Entry 5BTC (X-ray diffraction, 2.55 A resolution); this record covers chains B and E of the 8 polymer chains in the assembly.

== Chain B ==
Name: DNA gyrase subunit B
Source organism: Mycobacterium tuberculosis (strain ATCC 25618 / H37Rv)
Notes: EC 5.99.1.3; fragment: GyrB 426-675 with N-terminal SNA tag
Reference sequence: P9WG45 (GYRB_MYCTU); residue numbers follow UniProt; this construct covers 426-675
Chain sequence (253 residues; each row starts with the number of its first residue):
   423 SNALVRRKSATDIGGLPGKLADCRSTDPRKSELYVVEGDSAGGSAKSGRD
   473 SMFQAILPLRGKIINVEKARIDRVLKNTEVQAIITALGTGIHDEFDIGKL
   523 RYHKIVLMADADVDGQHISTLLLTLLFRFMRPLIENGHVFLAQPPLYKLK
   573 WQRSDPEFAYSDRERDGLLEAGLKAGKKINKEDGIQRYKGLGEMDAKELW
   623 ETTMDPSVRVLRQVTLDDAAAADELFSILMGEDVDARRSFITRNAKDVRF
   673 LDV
Not modelled in the structure: 423-424, 431-436
Sequence notes: expression tag (423-425)
Bound ions: Mg2+: Asp532, Asp534
Small-molecule neighbours: ciprofloxacin (CPF; 1-cyclopropyl-6-fluoro-4-oxo-7-piperazin-1-yl-1,4-dihydroquinoline-3-carboxylic acid): Arg482, Gly483, Glu501
Swiss-Prot annotation at these positions:
  - binding site (Mg(2+)): Glu459, Asp532, Asp534
  - site (Interaction with DNA): Lys484, Asn487
  - mutagenesis: Asp472 (D472H: No supercoiling activity), Arg482 (R482K: Increased susceptibility to fluoroquinolones, half supercoiling activity, no fluoroquinolone-induced DNA cleavage (makes sequence more like E.coli)), Asn499 (N499D: 17-fold increased resistance to fluoroquinolones, slightly increased DNA cleavage in absence of drugs), Asp577 (D577A: 37% supercoiling, 54% decatenation, 126% DNA cleavage in presence of norfloxacin; D577R: <2% supercoiling, 4% decatenation), Glu620 to Asp627 (<3% supercoiling, 18% decatenation, 75% DNA cleavage in presence of norfloxacin), Glu620 (E620A: 15% supercoiling, 19% decatenation, 143% DNA cleavage in presence of norfloxacin; E620R: 10% supercoiling, 7% decatenation), Glu623 (E623A: 18% supercoiling, 11% decatenation, 131% DNA cleavage in presence of norfloxacin; E623R: <2% supercoiling, 2% decatenation), Asp627 (D627A: 13% supercoiling, 10% decatenation, 42% DNA cleavage in presence of norfloxacin; D627R: <2% supercoiling, 3% decatenation)

== Chain E ==
Molecule: DNA substrate 24-mer GGTCATGAATGACTATGCACGTAA
Source organism: synthetic construct
Sequence (24 nucleotides; each row starts with the number of its first residue):
     1 GGTCATGAATGACTATGCACGTAA
Not modelled in the structure: 1-2, 24

== Chain B / chain E interface ==
Residue-residue contacts (8):
  Glu459(B) - DT10(E)  phosphate contact
  Asp461(B) - DA12(E)  sugar contact
  Gly483(B) - DT10(E)  base contact
  Lys484(B) - DT10(E)  hydrogen bond to the base
  Arg492(B) - DT3(E)  salt bridge to the phosphate
  Asp536(B) - DA9(E)  sugar contact
  Asp536(B) - DT10(E)  sugar contact
  Ile540(B) - DT10(E)  phosphate contact
Other interface residues (no listed pair), chain B (8 interface residues in all): Ser462
Other interface residues (no listed pair), chain E (5 interface residues in all): DG11

== In short ==
The interface between chain B and chain E involves 8 residues on one side and 5 on the other; the contacts
include 1 hydrogen bond and 1 salt bridge. Polar contacts include Lys484(B)-DT10(E) and Arg492(B)-DT3(E).
Bound to chain B: ciprofloxacin.
Here chain B is DNA gyrase subunit B (Mycobacterium tuberculosis (strain ATCC 25618 / H37Rv)) and chain E is
DNA substrate 24-mer GGTCATGAATGACTATGCACGTAA (synthetic construct). Entry 5BTC (Crystal structure of a
topoisomerase II complex) was determined by X-ray diffraction together with 5BS8, 5BTA, 5BTD, 5BTF, 5BTG,
5BTI, 5BTL and 5BTN from the same study.
